PDB entry 7KVC | electron microscopy, 4.70 A resolution (low resolution: residue-level contacts below are approximate; hydrogen-bond / salt-bridge calls are withheld) | chains B and D of the 10 polymer chains in the assembly

== Chain B (and D) ==
Molecule: p9-1
From: Mal de Rio Cuarto virus
Notes: chain D of this document is another copy of the same molecule, construct and numbering; everything in this record applies to it too
UniProtKB: D9U542 (D9U542_9REOV); residue numbers follow UniProt; this construct covers 2-337
Chain sequence (388 residues; each row starts with the number of its first residue; numbers below 1 keep their minus sign (Met-50 is residue -50)):
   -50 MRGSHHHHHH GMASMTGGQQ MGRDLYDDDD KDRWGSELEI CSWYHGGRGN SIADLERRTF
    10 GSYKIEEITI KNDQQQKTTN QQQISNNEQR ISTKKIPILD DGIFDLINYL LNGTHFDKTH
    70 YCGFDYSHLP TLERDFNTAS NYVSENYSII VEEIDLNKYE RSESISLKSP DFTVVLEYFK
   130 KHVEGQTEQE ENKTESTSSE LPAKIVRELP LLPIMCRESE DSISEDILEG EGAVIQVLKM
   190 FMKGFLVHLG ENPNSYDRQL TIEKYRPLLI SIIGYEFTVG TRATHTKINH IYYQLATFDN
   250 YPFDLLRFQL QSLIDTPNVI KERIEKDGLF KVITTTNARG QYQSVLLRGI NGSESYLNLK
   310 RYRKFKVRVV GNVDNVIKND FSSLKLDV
Disordered / not traced: -50 to 4, 20-43, 71-73, 108-110, 131-154, 229-237, 265-268
Sequence notes: expression tag (-50 to 1)
What the authors report for this chain:
  - self-association interface (contacts with another copy of this molecule): Ser302, Phe314 to Val337

== Chain B / chain D interface ==
Contacting residue pairs - 23 pairs, chain B then chain D:
  Asn57(B) - Ala287(D)
  Asn106(B) - Arg288(D)
  Ser111(B) - Arg288(D)
  Glu112(B) - Ala287(D)
  Glu112(B) - Arg288(D)
  Glu126(B) - Arg288(D)
  Tyr127(B) - Arg288(D)
  Phe128(B) - Arg288(D)
  Val318(B) - Tyr305(D)
  Val319(B) - Glu303(D)
  Gly320(B) - Glu303(D)
  Asn321(B) - Glu303(D)
  Val322(B) - Gly301(D)
  Asp323(B) - Gly301(D)
  Asn324(B) - Ile269(D)
  Asn324(B) - Ile273(D)
  Asn324(B) - Gly301(D)
  Val325(B) - Asn300(D)
  Val325(B) - Gly301(D)
  Val325(B) - Ser302(D)
  Ile326(B) - Ile269(D)
  Ile326(B) - Ile299(D)
  Ile326(B) - Asn300(D)
Also at the interface, not in a pair above, chain D (11 interface residues in all): Leu295

== In short ==
The interface between chain B and chain D involves 16 residues on one side and 11 on the other. The paper
reports a self-association interface involving Ser302(B) and Phe314(B).
Chain B and chain D are both p9-1 (Mal de Rio Cuarto virus); the structure, Cryo-EM structure of Mal de Rio
Cuarto virus P9-1 viroplasm protein (decamer), was determined by electron microscopy (same publication as
7KVD).
